PDB entry 5SUY | X-ray diffraction, 1.88 A resolution | chains A and C of the 4 polymer chains in the assembly

Chain A (and C):
Molecule: Segment polarity protein dishevelled homolog DVL-2
Source organism: Homo sapiens
Notes: chain C of this document is another copy of the same molecule, construct and numbering; everything in this record applies to it too
UniProtKB: O14641 (DVL2_HUMAN); residues 416-510 here = UniProt positions 416-510
Chain sequence (97 residues; row label = number of the first residue in the row):
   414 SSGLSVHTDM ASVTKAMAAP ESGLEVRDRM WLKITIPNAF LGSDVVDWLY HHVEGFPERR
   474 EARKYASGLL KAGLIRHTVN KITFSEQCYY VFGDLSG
Not modelled in the structure: 414, 510
Differences from the reference sequence: expression tag (414-415)
From the paper describing this entry:
  - self-association interface (contacts with another copy of this molecule): Arg442 to Ile447
  - mutagenesis - G436P, D460K, E499G: abolished signaling
  - mutagenesis - L445E: abolished binding to tetramerization
  - mutagenesis - L445E: decreased signaling
  - mutagenesis - R442A, W444A: decreased binding to Frizzled

Chain A / chain C interface:
Contacting residue pairs (5; chain A residue first):
  Arg442(A) - Asp457(C)  salt bridge
  Arg476(A) - Gln500(C)
  Gln500(A) - Ser456(C)  hydrogen bond
  Gln500(A) - Glu499(C)
  Gln500(A) - Gln500(C)  hydrogen bond
Also at the interface, not in a pair above, chain A (6 interface residues in all): Asp457, His464, Glu499
Also at the interface, not in a pair above, chain C (7 interface residues in all): Arg442, Trp444, Leu454

Summary:
Chain A and chain C form an interface of 6 and 7 residues respectively, with 2 hydrogen bonds and 1 salt
bridge. Among the polar pairs are Arg442(A)-Asp457(C), Gln500(A)-Ser456(C) and Gln500(A)-Gln500(C). The paper
reports that G436P, D460K and E499G of chain A abolish signaling; a self-association interface involving
Arg442(A); 6 substitutions were tested in all.
Chain A and chain C are both Segment polarity protein dishevelled homolog DVL-2 (Homo sapiens); the structure,
Domain-swapped dimer of human Dishevelled2 DEP domain: monoclinic crystal form crystallised from dimeric
fraction, was determined by X-ray diffraction, deposited together with 5LNP and 5SUZ.
